4GAM - chains B and A of the 8 polymer chains in the assembly; structure by X-ray diffraction, 2.90 A resolution.

== Chain B ==
Molecule: Methane monooxygenase component A beta chain
Source organism: Methylococcus capsulatus
Notes: EC 1.14.13.25
UniProt: P18798 (MEMB_METCA); residues 1-389 here = UniProt positions 1-389
Chain sequence (389 residues; numbered 1 to 389; the number before each row is that of its first residue):
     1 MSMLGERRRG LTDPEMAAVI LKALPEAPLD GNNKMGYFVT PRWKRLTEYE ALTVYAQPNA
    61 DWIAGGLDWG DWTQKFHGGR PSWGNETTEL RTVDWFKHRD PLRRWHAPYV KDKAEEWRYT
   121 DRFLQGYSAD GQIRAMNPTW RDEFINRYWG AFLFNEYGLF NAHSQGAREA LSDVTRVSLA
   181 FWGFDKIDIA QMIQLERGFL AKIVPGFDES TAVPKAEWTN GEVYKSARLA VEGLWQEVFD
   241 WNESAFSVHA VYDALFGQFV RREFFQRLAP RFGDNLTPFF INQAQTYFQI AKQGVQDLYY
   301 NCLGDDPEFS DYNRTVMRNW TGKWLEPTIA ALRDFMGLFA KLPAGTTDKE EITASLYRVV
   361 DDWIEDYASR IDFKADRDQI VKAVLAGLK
Not modelled in the structure: 1

== Chain A ==
Molecule: Methane monooxygenase component A alpha chain
Source organism: Methylococcus capsulatus
Notes: EC 1.14.13.25
UniProt: P22869 (MEMA_METCA); numbering as in UniProt (aligned over 1-527)
Chain sequence (527 residues; each row starts with the number of its first residue):
     1 MALSTATKAA TDALAANRAP TSVNAQEVHR WLQSFNWDFK NNRTKYATKY KMANETKEQF
    61 KLIAKEYARM EAVKDERQFG SLQDALTRLN AGVRVHPKWN ETMKVVSNFL EVGEYNAIAA
   121 TGMLWDSAQA AEQKNGYLAQ VLDEIRHTHQ CAYVNYYFAK NGQDPAGHND ARRTRTIGPL
   181 WKGMKRVFSD GFISGDAVEC SLNLQLVGEA CFTNPLIVAV TEWAAANGDE ITPTVFLSIE
   241 TDELRHMANG YQTVVSIAND PASAKYLNTD LNNAFWTQQK YFTPVLGMLF EYGSKFKVEP
   301 WVKTWNRWVY EDWGGIWIGR LGKYGVESPR SLKDAKQDAY WAHHDLYLLA YALWPTGFFR
   361 LALPDQEEME WFEANYPGWY DHYGKIYEEW RARGCEDPSS GFIPLMWFIE NNHPIYIDRV
   421 SQVPFCPSLA KGASTLRVHE YNGQMHTFSD QWGERMWLAE PERYECQNIF EQYEGRELSE
   481 VIAELHGLRS DGKTLIAQPH VRGDKLWTLD DIKRLNCVFK NPVKAFN
Not modelled in the structure: 1-14, 323, 527
Metal / ion sites: Fe ion site 1: Glu114, Glu144, His147, Glu243; Fe ion site 2: Glu144, Glu209, Glu243, His246
What the authors report for this chain:
  - conformationally variable residues (side-chain flip): Phe188, Thr213, Asn214, Glu240, Glu243, Trp308
  - contacts within the chain: Thr213-Glu240 (hydrogen bond)
  - Fe ion coordination: Glu144, His147, Glu209, Glu243, His246

== Interface between chain B and chain A ==
Contacting residue pairs (243):
  Arg7(B) - Glu222(A)  salt bridge
  Arg7(B) - Val298(A)
  Arg9(B) - Ala225(A)
  Arg9(B) - Glu230(A)  salt bridge
  Gly10(B) - Ala225(A)  hydrogen bond (backbone-backbone)
  Gly10(B) - Ala226(A)
  Gly10(B) - Gly228(A)
  Leu11(B) - Arg94(A)
  Leu11(B) - Gly228(A)
  Leu11(B) - Glu230(A)
  Met16(B) - Phe296(A)  hydrophobic
  Val19(B) - Phe296(A)  hydrophobic
  Ile20(B) - Arg94(A)
  Ile20(B) - Val95(A)
  Ile20(B) - His96(A)
  Ile20(B) - Asn227(A)
  Ile20(B) - Gly228(A)
  Leu21(B) - Arg94(A)
  Ala23(B) - His96(A)
  Ala23(B) - Pro97(A)
  Leu24(B) - Val93(A)
  Leu24(B) - Val95(A)
  Leu24(B) - Gln163(A)
  Pro25(B) - Gln163(A)
  Pro28(B) - Gln163(A)
  Leu29(B) - Gln163(A)  hydrogen bond (backbone-backbone)
  Leu29(B) - Asp164(A)
  Leu29(B) - Arg360(A)
  Leu29(B) - Arg489(A)
  Leu29(B) - Arg502(A)
  Leu29(B) - Leu506(A)  hydrophobic
  Asp30(B) - Pro165(A)
  Asp30(B) - Ala166(A)
  Asp30(B) - Asn169(A)
  Asp30(B) - Ser490(A)  hydrogen bond
  Asn32(B) - Pro165(A)
  Asn32(B) - Asn169(A)  hydrogen bond (backbone-side chain)
  Asn32(B) - Ser490(A)
  Asn33(B) - Ala159(A)
  Asn33(B) - Lys160(A)  hydrogen bond (backbone-backbone)
  Asn33(B) - Pro165(A)
  Lys34(B) - Asn169(A)
  Met35(B) - Ala152(A)
  Met35(B) - Tyr156(A)  hydrophobic
  Met35(B) - His168(A)
  Met35(B) - Asn169(A)
  Gly36(B) - Asn169(A)  hydrogen bond (backbone-backbone)
  Tyr37(B) - Asn169(A)
  Tyr37(B) - Asp170(A)  hydrogen bond
  Tyr37(B) - Arg173(A)  hydrogen bond
  Phe38(B) - Asn169(A)
  Phe38(B) - Asp170(A)
  Phe38(B) - Arg173(A)
  Glu48(B) - Tyr153(A)
  Glu48(B) - Tyr156(A)
  Ala51(B) - Arg172(A)  hydrogen bond (backbone-side chain)
  Leu52(B) - His149(A)
  Leu52(B) - Ala152(A)
  Leu52(B) - Tyr153(A)
  Leu52(B) - Tyr156(A)  hydrophobic
  Leu52(B) - Arg172(A)  hydrogen bond (backbone-side chain)
  Thr53(B) - His149(A)  hydrogen bond
  Val54(B) - Arg172(A)  hydrogen bond (backbone-side chain)
  Tyr55(B) - Arg172(A)
  Tyr55(B) - Arg175(A)
  Ala56(B) - Glu111(A)
  Ala56(B) - Val112(A)
  Ala56(B) - Arg172(A)
  Gln57(B) - Tyr115(A)  hydrogen bond
  Pro58(B) - Val112(A)
  Pro58(B) - Trp181(A)  hydrophobic
  Pro58(B) - Lys185(A)
  Asp68(B) - Thr176(A)
  Asp68(B) - Trp181(A)  hydrogen bond
  Asp68(B) - Lys185(A)  salt bridge
  Trp69(B) - Thr176(A)  hydrogen bond (side chain-backbone)
  Trp69(B) - Lys182(A)
  Trp69(B) - Ile469(A)  hydrophobic
  Trp69(B) - Gln472(A)
  Trp69(B) - Tyr473(A)
  Asp71(B) - Glu465(A)
  Asp71(B) - Cys466(A)
  Asp71(B) - Gln467(A)  hydrogen bond (backbone-side chain)
  Trp72(B) - Asp190(A)
  Trp72(B) - Cys466(A)
  Thr73(B) - Lys182(A)
  Thr73(B) - Lys185(A)  hydrogen bond (side chain-backbone)
  Thr73(B) - Arg186(A)
  Thr73(B) - Asp190(A)  hydrogen bond
  Thr73(B) - Gln422(A)
  Thr73(B) - Arg463(A)
  Thr73(B) - Tyr464(A)
  Thr73(B) - Cys466(A)
  Gln74(B) - Arg186(A)  hydrogen bond
  Gln74(B) - Asp190(A)  hydrogen bond (backbone-side chain)
  Gln74(B) - Gly191(A)
  Gln74(B) - Ser194(A)  hydrogen bond (backbone-side chain)
  Gln74(B) - Arg463(A)
  Gln74(B) - Tyr464(A)
  Lys75(B) - Ser194(A)
  Lys75(B) - Glu462(A)
  Lys75(B) - Arg463(A)  hydrogen bond (backbone-side chain)
  Lys75(B) - Glu465(A)  salt bridge
  Phe76(B) - Ile193(A)
  Phe76(B) - Ser194(A)
  Phe76(B) - Gly195(A)
  Phe76(B) - Arg463(A)
  His77(B) - Glu460(A)
  His77(B) - Glu462(A)
  His77(B) - Arg463(A)  hydrogen bond
  Gly78(B) - Glu462(A)  hydrogen bond (backbone-side chain)
  Gly79(B) - Glu462(A)
  Ser82(B) - Asp190(A)  hydrogen bond
  Ser82(B) - Ile193(A)
  Ser82(B) - Ser194(A)  hydrogen bond
  Trp83(B) - Asn116(A)
  Trp83(B) - Ala119(A)  hydrophobic
  Trp83(B) - Ile193(A)  hydrophobic
  Trp105(B) - Phe79(A)  hydrophobic
  Trp105(B) - His149(A)
  His106(B) - Tyr67(A)  hydrogen bond
  His106(B) - Leu142(A)
  His106(B) - Arg146(A)
  His106(B) - His149(A)
  Ala107(B) - Asp75(A)
  Tyr109(B) - Leu142(A)  hydrophobic
  Val110(B) - Ala68(A)
  Val110(B) - Ala72(A)
  Val110(B) - Asp75(A)
  Lys113(B) - Ala64(A)
  Lys113(B) - Lys65(A)
  Lys113(B) - Ala68(A)
  Ala114(B) - Ala68(A)
  Ala114(B) - Arg69(A)
  Ala114(B) - Ala72(A)  hydrophobic
  Glu116(B) - Lys65(A)
  Trp117(B) - Val23(A)
  Trp117(B) - Lys65(A)
  Trp117(B) - Glu66(A)  hydrogen bond
  Trp117(B) - Arg69(A)
  Asp121(B) - Thr21(A)  hydrogen bond
  Leu124(B) - Pro20(A)
  Leu124(B) - Thr21(A)
  Gln125(B) - Ala19(A)
  Gln125(B) - Pro20(A)
  Gln125(B) - Thr21(A)
  Ser128(B) - Ala16(A)
  Ser128(B) - Arg18(A)
  Ser128(B) - Ala19(A)
  Ser128(B) - Pro20(A)  hydrogen bond (side chain-backbone)
  Ala129(B) - Ala15(A)
  Ala129(B) - Ala16(A)
  Ala129(B) - Arg18(A)
  Ala129(B) - Ala19(A)  hydrophobic
  Gly131(B) - Ala16(A)
  Leu153(B) - Phe35(A)  hydrophobic
  Phe154(B) - Ser34(A)
  Phe154(B) - Phe35(A)
  Phe154(B) - Trp37(A)
  Tyr157(B) - Phe35(A)
  Tyr157(B) - Asn36(A)
  Tyr157(B) - Ala131(A)
  Phe160(B) - Trp125(A)  hydrophobic
  Phe160(B) - Lys134(A)
  Phe160(B) - Leu138(A)  hydrophobic
  Asn161(B) - Trp125(A)  hydrogen bond
  Asn161(B) - Lys134(A)
  His163(B) - Trp125(A)
  Ser164(B) - Gly122(A)
  Ser164(B) - Trp125(A)
  Ser164(B) - Asp126(A)  hydrogen bond
  Gln165(B) - Lys45(A)  hydrogen bond
  Gln165(B) - Tyr46(A)
  Gln165(B) - Asp126(A)
  Ala167(B) - Ala119(A)
  Ala167(B) - Trp125(A)  hydrophobic
  Arg168(B) - Tyr46(A)
  Arg168(B) - Ala119(A)
  Arg168(B) - Met123(A)  hydrogen bond
  Arg168(B) - Ile193(A)  hydrogen bond (side chain-backbone)
  Glu169(B) - Tyr46(A)  hydrogen bond
  Ser172(B) - Tyr115(A)  hydrogen bond (backbone-side chain)
  Asp173(B) - Tyr115(A)  hydrogen bond (backbone-side chain)
  Arg176(B) - Tyr115(A)  hydrogen bond
  Arg176(B) - Ile118(A)
  Arg176(B) - Ala119(A)
  Val177(B) - Ile145(A)  hydrophobic
  Val177(B) - His149(A)
  Ala180(B) - Leu142(A)  hydrophobic
  Ala180(B) - Ile145(A)  hydrophobic
  Gly183(B) - Leu138(A)
  Phe184(B) - Ala64(A)  hydrophobic
  Phe184(B) - Tyr67(A)  hydrophobic
  Phe184(B) - Leu138(A)
  Phe184(B) - Leu142(A)  hydrophobic
  Ile187(B) - Asn135(A)
  Asp188(B) - Lys65(A)  salt bridge
  Gln191(B) - Val28(A)
  Gln191(B) - Ile63(A)
  Gln191(B) - Ala64(A)  hydrogen bond (side chain-backbone)
  Gln191(B) - Asn135(A)  hydrogen bond
  Met192(B) - Lys65(A)
  Gln194(B) - Val28(A)
  Gln194(B) - Trp31(A)
  Gln194(B) - Phe35(A)
  Leu195(B) - Val23(A)  hydrophobic
  Gly198(B) - Val23(A)
  Phe199(B) - Pro20(A)
  Phe199(B) - Ser22(A)
  Phe199(B) - Val23(A)
  Lys202(B) - Ser22(A)  hydrogen bond
  Lys202(B) - Val23(A)
  Lys202(B) - Glu27(A)  salt bridge
  Glu209(B) - Arg30(A)  salt bridge
  Glu209(B) - Trp31(A)  hydrogen bond
  Ser210(B) - Trp31(A)
  Thr211(B) - Trp31(A)
  Thr211(B) - Ser34(A)  hydrogen bond
  Lys215(B) - Ser34(A)  hydrogen bond (side chain-backbone)
  Lys215(B) - Asn36(A)  hydrogen bond (side chain-backbone)
  Trp218(B) - Trp37(A)
  Thr219(B) - Trp37(A)
  Arg228(B) - Trp37(A)
  Val231(B) - Trp37(A)  hydrophobic
  Glu232(B) - Trp37(A)  hydrogen bond
  Glu232(B) - Phe39(A)
  Trp235(B) - Asn36(A)
  Trp235(B) - Trp37(A)  hydrophobic
  Trp235(B) - Phe39(A)  hydrophobic
  Trp235(B) - Asn42(A)
  Trp235(B) - Lys45(A)  hydrogen bond (backbone-side chain)
  Gln236(B) - Phe39(A)
  Gln236(B) - Asn41(A)  hydrogen bond (side chain-backbone)
  Gln236(B) - Asn42(A)  hydrogen bond
  Gln236(B) - Arg43(A)  hydrogen bond (backbone-side chain)
  Gln236(B) - Lys45(A)
  Glu237(B) - Lys40(A)  salt bridge
  Glu237(B) - Asn41(A)  hydrogen bond
  Val238(B) - Lys45(A)  hydrogen bond (backbone-side chain)
  Phe239(B) - Arg43(A)
  Phe239(B) - Lys45(A)
  Gln283(B) - Lys65(A)  hydrogen bond
  Tyr287(B) - Lys65(A)  hydrogen bond
Also at the interface, not in a pair above, chain B (116 interface residues in all): Ala27, Gly31, Leu67, Gly70, Arg80, Pro81, Lys111, Arg118, Thr120, Asp130, Arg134, Gly158, Phe181, Ala190, Ile203
Also at the interface, not in a pair above, chain A (120 interface residues in all): Asn17, Leu32, Glu71, Ala91, Ala139, Val141, Thr148, Asn155, Gly162, Thr277, Lys295, Val420, Asn468, Leu485, Gly503

== In short ==
Chain B and chain A form an interface of 116 and 120 residues respectively; the contacts include 55 hydrogen
bonds and 8 salt bridges. Among the polar pairs are Arg7(B)-Glu222(A), Arg9(B)-Glu230(A) and
Asp68(B)-Lys185(A). The paper reports Fe ion coordination by Glu144(A), His147(A) and Glu209(A) among others;
conformational variability at Phe188(A), Thr213(A) and Asn214(A) among others.
Chain B is Methane monooxygenase component A beta chain and chain A is Methane monooxygenase component A alpha
chain, both from Methylococcus capsulatus; the structure, Complex structure of Methane monooxygenase
hydroxylase and regulatory subunit, was determined by X-ray diffraction.
